Entry 1JOJ (X-ray diffraction, 3.00 A resolution); this record covers chains A and B of the 4 polymer chains in the assembly.

# Chain A (and B)
Protein: Concanavalin-Br
From: Canavalia ensiformis
Notes: chain B of this document is another copy of the same molecule, construct and numbering; everything in this record applies to it too
UniProt: P55915 (CONA_CANBR); residue numbers follow UniProt; this construct covers 1-237
Sequence (237 residues; each row starts with the number of its first residue):
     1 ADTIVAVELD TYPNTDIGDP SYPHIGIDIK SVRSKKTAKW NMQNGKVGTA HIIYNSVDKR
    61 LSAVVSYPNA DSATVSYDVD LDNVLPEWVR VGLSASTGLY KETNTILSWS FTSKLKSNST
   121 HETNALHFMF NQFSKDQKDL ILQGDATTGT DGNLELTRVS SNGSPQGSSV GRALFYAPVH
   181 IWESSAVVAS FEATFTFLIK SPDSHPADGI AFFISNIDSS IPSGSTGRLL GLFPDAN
Sequence notes: conflict D58 (Gly in P55915), A70 (Gly in P55915), D151 (Glu in P55915), E155 (Arg in P55915)
Metal / ion sites: Mn2+: E8, D10, D19, H24; Ca2+: D10, Y12, N14, D19
Curated features (UniProtKB/Swiss-Prot):
  - binding site (Mn(2+)): E8, D10, D19, H24, S34
  - binding site (Ca(2+)): D10, Y12, N14, D19, D208
  - binding site (a carbohydrate): Y12, L99, Y100, R228

# How chain A and chain B interact
Residue-residue contacts (46):
  W88(A) - D136(B)  hydrogen bond (side chain-backbone)
  W88(A) - Q137(B)
  W88(A) - K138(B)
  W88(A) - D139(B)
  S117(A) - Q132(B)  hydrogen bond
  S119(A) - Q132(B)
  E122(A) - N131(B)
  T123(A) - M129(B)
  T123(A) - N131(B)  hydrogen bond (backbone-side chain)
  N124(A) - M129(B)
  N124(A) - F130(B)
  N124(A) - N131(B)  hydrogen bond (side chain-backbone)
  N124(A) - Q132(B)  hydrogen bond (side chain-backbone)
  A125(A) - H127(B)
  A125(A) - F128(B)
  A125(A) - M129(B)  hydrogen bond (backbone-backbone)
  L126(A) - H127(B)
  L126(A) - F175(B)  hydrophobic
  H127(A) - A125(B)
  H127(A) - L126(B)
  H127(A) - H127(B)  hydrogen bond (backbone-backbone)
  F128(A) - A125(B)
  M129(A) - T123(B)
  M129(A) - N124(B)
  M129(A) - A125(B)  hydrogen bond (backbone-backbone)
  F130(A) - N124(B)
  N131(A) - E122(B)
  N131(A) - T123(B)  hydrogen bond (side chain-backbone)
  N131(A) - N124(B)  hydrogen bond (backbone-side chain)
  Q132(A) - S117(B)  hydrogen bond
  Q132(A) - E122(B)
  Q132(A) - N124(B)  hydrogen bond (backbone-side chain)
  Q132(A) - E183(B)  hydrogen bond
  D136(A) - W88(B)  hydrogen bond (backbone-side chain)
  Q137(A) - W88(B)
  K138(A) - W88(B)
  K138(A) - I217(B)
  D139(A) - W88(B)
  D139(A) - P178(B)
  Y176(A) - P178(B)
  A177(A) - A177(B)  hydrophobic
  P178(A) - K138(B)
  P178(A) - D139(B)
  P178(A) - Y176(B)
  E183(A) - Q132(B)
  I217(A) - K138(B)
Interface residues without a listed pair, chain A (27 interface residues in all): R90, S134, F175, H180
Interface residues without a listed pair, chain B (26 interface residues in all): R90, S134, H180

# Overview
27 residues of chain A face 26 of chain B across their interface; the contacts include 14 hydrogen bonds.
Among the polar pairs are W88(A)-D136(B), S117(A)-Q132(B) and T123(A)-N131(B). Curated annotation (UniProt)
lists 5 Mn2+-binding residues, 5 Ca2+-binding residues and 4 carbohydrate-binding residues on chain A.
Chain A and chain B are both Concanavalin-Br (Canavalia ensiformis); the structure, Concanavalin A-hexapeptide
complex, was determined by X-ray diffraction.
